PDB entry 3HHB | X-ray diffraction, 1.74 A resolution | chains A and B of the 4 polymer chains in the assembly

# Chain A
Protein: Hemoglobin (deoxy) (alpha chain)
Organism: Homo sapiens
UniProtKB: P01922 (HBA_HUMAN); residue numbers follow UniProt; this construct covers 1-141
Sequence (141 residues; row label = number of the first residue in the row):
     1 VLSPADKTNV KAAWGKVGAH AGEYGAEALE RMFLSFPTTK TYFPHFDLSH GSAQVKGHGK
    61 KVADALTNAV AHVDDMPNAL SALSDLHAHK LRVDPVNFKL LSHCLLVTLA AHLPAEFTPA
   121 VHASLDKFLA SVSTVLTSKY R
Ion coordination: heme Fe near His87 (its only coordinating residue here)
Small-molecule neighbours: heme (HEM): Met32, Thr39, Tyr42, Phe43, His45, Phe46, His58, Lys61, Val62, Ala65, Leu66, Leu83, Leu86, His87, Leu91, Val93, Asn97, Phe98, Leu101, Val132, Leu136

# Chain B
Protein: Hemoglobin (deoxy) (beta chain)
Organism: Homo sapiens
UniProtKB: P02023 (HBB_HUMAN); residue numbers follow UniProt; this construct covers 1-146
Sequence (146 residues; row label = number of the first residue in the row):
     1 VHLTPEEKSA VTALWGKVNV DEVGGEALGR LLVVYPWTQR FFESFGDLST PDAVMGNPKV
    61 KAHGKKVLGA FSDGLAHLDN LKGTFATLSE LHCDKLHVDP ENFRLLGNVL VCVLAHHFGK
   121 EFTPPVQAAY QKVVAGVANA LAHKYH
Ion coordination: heme Fe near His92 (its only coordinating residue here)
Small-molecule neighbours: heme (HEM): Leu31, Thr38, Phe41, Phe42, His63, Lys66, Val67, Ala70, Phe71, Phe85, Leu88, Leu91, His92, Leu96, Val98, Asn102, Phe103, Leu106, Val137, Leu141

# Interface between chain A and chain B
Pairs across the interface (35):
  Arg31(A) - Phe122(B)  hydrogen bond (side chain-backbone)
  Arg31(A) - Thr123(B)
  Arg31(A) - Pro124(B)
  Arg31(A) - Gln127(B)  hydrogen bond
  Leu34(A) - Pro124(B)  hydrophobic
  Leu34(A) - Pro125(B)
  Leu34(A) - Ala128(B)
  Ser35(A) - Gln127(B)
  Ser35(A) - Ala128(B)
  Ser35(A) - Gln131(B)
  Phe36(A) - Gln131(B)
  His103(A) - Asn108(B)  hydrogen bond (side chain-backbone)
  His103(A) - Gln131(B)
  Cys104(A) - Gln127(B)
  Val107(A) - Val111(B)  hydrophobic
  Val107(A) - Ala115(B)
  Val107(A) - Gln127(B)
  Ala110(A) - Cys112(B)
  Ala110(A) - Ala115(B)
  Ala110(A) - His116(B)
  Ala111(A) - Ala115(B)
  Ala111(A) - Gly119(B)
  Pro114(A) - His116(B)  hydrogen bond (backbone-side chain)
  Phe117(A) - Arg30(B)  hydrogen bond (backbone-side chain)
  Phe117(A) - His116(B)
  Thr118(A) - Arg30(B)  hydrogen bond (backbone-side chain)
  Pro119(A) - Arg30(B)
  Pro119(A) - Val33(B)
  Pro119(A) - Met55(B)  hydrophobic
  His122(A) - Arg30(B)
  His122(A) - Val34(B)
  His122(A) - Cys112(B)
  Ala123(A) - Val34(B)  hydrophobic
  Asp126(A) - Val34(B)
  Asp126(A) - Tyr35(B)  hydrogen bond
Also at the interface, not in a pair above, chain A (20 interface residues in all): Glu30, Leu106, Leu113, Ala120
Also at the interface, not in a pair above, chain B (20 interface residues in all): Pro51, Lys120

# Summary
The chain A/chain B interface involves 20 residues from each chain; the contacts include 7 hydrogen bonds.
Polar contacts include Arg31(A)-Phe122(B), Arg31(A)-Gln127(B) and His103(A)-Asn108(B). Ligands of chain A:
heme. Chain B binds heme.
Chain A is Hemoglobin (deoxy) (alpha chain) and chain B is Hemoglobin (deoxy) (beta chain), both from Homo
sapiens; the structure, The crystal structure of human deoxyhaemoglobin at 1.74 angstroms resolution, was
determined by X-ray diffraction (same publication as 2HHB and 4HHB).
